PDB entry 6VMZ | X-ray diffraction, 2.20 A resolution | chains A and D of the 6 polymer chains in the assembly

Chain A:
Protein: Hemagglutinin
Organism: Influenza A virus (A/chicken/Vietnam/4/2003(H5N1))
Notes: fragment: N-terminal domain
UniProt: Q1KHJ8 (Q1KHJ8_9INFA); residues 11-331 here correspond to UniProt positions 17-337 (UniProt number = residue number + 6)
Chain sequence (334 residues; row label = number of the first residue in the row):
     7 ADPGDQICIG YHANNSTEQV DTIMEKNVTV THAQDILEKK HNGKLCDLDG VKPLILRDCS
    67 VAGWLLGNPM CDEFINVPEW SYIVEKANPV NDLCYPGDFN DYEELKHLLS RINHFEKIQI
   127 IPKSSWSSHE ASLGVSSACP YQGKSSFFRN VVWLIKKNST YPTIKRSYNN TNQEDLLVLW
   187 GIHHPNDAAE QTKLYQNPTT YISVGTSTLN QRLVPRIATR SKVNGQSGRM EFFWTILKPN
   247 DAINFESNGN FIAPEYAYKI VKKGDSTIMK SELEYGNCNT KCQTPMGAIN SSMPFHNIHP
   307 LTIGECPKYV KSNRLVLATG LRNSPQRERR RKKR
Unresolved in the structure: 7-9, 330-340
Differences from the reference sequence: expression tag (7-10, 332-340)
Disulfides: Cys52-Cys284, Cys65-Cys77, Cys100-Cys145, Cys288-Cys312
Covalently attached groups: N-acetylglucosamine (NAG) linked to Asn33, Asn164, Asn175
Ligand contacts: R3P (2,6-dichloro-N-[1-(propan-2-yl)piperidin-4-yl]benzamide): His38, Ala39, Gln40, Thr325, Gly326
What the authors report for this chain:
  - binding site for R3P: His38, Gln40, Thr325
  - specificity-determining residues: His38

Chain D:
Protein: Hemagglutinin
Organism: Influenza A virus (A/chicken/Vietnam/30/2003(H5N1))
Notes: fragment: C-terminal domain
UniProt: Q1KHK7 (Q1KHK7_9INFA); residues 1-175 here correspond to UniProt positions 347-521 (UniProt number = residue number + 346)
Chain sequence (181 residues; each row starts with the number of its first residue):
     1 GLFGAIAGFI EGGWQGMVDG WYGYHHSNEQ GSGYAADKES TQKAIDGVTN KVNSIIDKMN
    61 TQFEAVGREF NNLERRIENL NKKMEDGFLD VWTYNAELLV LMENERTLDF HDSNVKNLYD
   121 KVRLQLRDNA KELGNGCFEF YHKCDNECME SVRNGTYDYP QYSEEARLKR EEISGSRLVP
   181 R
Unresolved in the structure: 175-181
Differences from the reference sequence: expression tag (176-181)
Disulfides: Cys144-Cys148
Ligand contacts: R3P (2,6-dichloro-N-[1-(propan-2-yl)piperidin-4-yl]benzamide): Val18, Gly20, Trp21, Ile45, Val48, Thr49, Val52
What the authors report for this chain:
  - binding site for R3P: Trp21, Ile45, Thr49
  - mutagenesis - Q42A, N53A: unchanged binding to R3P
  - mutagenesis - I45A, T49A, V52A: decreased binding to R3P

How chain A and chain D interact:
Contacting residue pairs (10; chain A residue first):
  Asp107(A) with Leu73(D)
  Glu109(A) with Arg76(D)
  Glu110(A) with Leu73(D); Glu74(D), hydrogen bond (side chain-backbone); Arg75(D), hydrogen bond (side chain-backbone); Arg76(D), salt bridge
  His113(A) with Arg75(D); Arg76(D); Asn79(D)
  Arg117(A) with Asn79(D)
Other interface residues (no listed pair), chain A (6 interface residues in all): Trp240
Other interface residues (no listed pair), chain D (6 interface residues in all): Asn72

In short:
Chain A and chain D each contribute 6 residues to their interface; the contacts include 2 hydrogen bonds and 1
salt bridge. Polar contacts include Glu110(A)-Arg76(D), Glu110(A)-Glu74(D) and Glu110(A)-Arg75(D). The paper
reports a binding site for R3P at His38(A), Gln40(A) and Trp21(D) among others; I45A, T49A and V52A of chain D
reduce binding to R3P; 5 substitutions were tested in all.
Chain A is Hemagglutinin (Influenza A virus (A/chicken/Vietnam/4/2003(H5N1))) and chain D is Hemagglutinin
(Influenza A virus (A/chicken/Vietnam/30/2003(H5N1))); the structure, Crystal Structure of a H5N1 influenza
virus hemagglutinin with CBS1117, was determined by X-ray diffraction.
